Entry 7NJV (electron microscopy, 2.90 A resolution); this record covers chains a and d of the 12 polymer chains in the assembly.

Chain a:
Protein: ATP synthase subunit a
Organism: Mycolicibacterium smegmatis (strain ATCC 700084 / mc(2)155)
UniProt: A0R206 (A0R206_MYCS2); residues 1-252 here = UniProt positions 1-252
Sequence (252 residues; each row starts with the number of its first residue):
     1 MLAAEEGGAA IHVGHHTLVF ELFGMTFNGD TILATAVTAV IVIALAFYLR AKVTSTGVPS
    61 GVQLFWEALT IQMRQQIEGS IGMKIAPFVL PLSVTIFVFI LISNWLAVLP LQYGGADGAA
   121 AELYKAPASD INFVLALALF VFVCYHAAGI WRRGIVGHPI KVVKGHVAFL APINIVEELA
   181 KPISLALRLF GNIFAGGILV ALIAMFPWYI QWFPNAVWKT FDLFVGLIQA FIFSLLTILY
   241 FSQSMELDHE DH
Not modelled in the structure: 1-9, 248-252
Reported in the primary citation:
  - catalytic residues: His12, His15, His16, Asp30, Asn104, Gln112, Asp117, Glu122, Lys125, His146, Arg153, Lys161, His166, Asn174, Glu177, Glu178, Lys181, Ser184, Lys219, Asp222, Gln229, Tyr240 (proposed by the authors, not directly observed)

Chain d:
Protein: ATP synthase subunit b-delta
Organism: Mycolicibacterium smegmatis (strain ATCC 700084 / mc(2)155)
UniProt: A0R203 (ATPFD_MYCS2); numbering as in UniProt (aligned over 1-445)
Sequence (445 residues; numbered 1 to 445; the number before each row is that of its first residue):
     1 MSIFIGQLIG FAVIAFIIVK WVVPPVRTLM RNQQEAVRAA LAESAEAAKK LADADAMHAK
    61 ALADAKAESE KVTEEAKQDS ERIAAQLSEQ AGSEAERIKA QGAQQIQLMR QQLIRQLRTG
   121 LGAEAVNKAA EIVRAHVADP QAQSATVDRF LSELEQMAPS SVVIDTAATS RLRAASRQSL
   181 AALVEKFDSV AGGLDADGLT NLADELASVA KLLLSETALN KHLAEPTDDS APKVRLLERL
   241 LSDKVSATTL DLLRTAVSNR WSTESNLIDA VEHTARLALL KRAEIAGEVD EVEEQLFRFG
   301 RVLDAEPRLS ALLSDYTTPA EGRVALLDKA LTGRPGVNQT AAALLSQTVG LLRGERADEA
   361 VIDLAELAVS RRGEVVAHVS AAAELSDAQR TRLTEVLSRI YGRPVSVQLH VDPELLGGLS
   421 ITVGDEVIDG SIASRLAAAQ TGLPD
Not modelled in the structure: 62-445

How chain a and chain d interact:
Residue-residue contacts (36):
  Gly57(a) - Val37(d)
  Gly57(a) - Leu41(d)
  Val58(a) - Arg38(d)
  Pro59(a) - Gln34(d)  hydrogen bond (backbone-side chain)
  Pro59(a) - Val37(d)
  Gly61(a) - Met30(d)
  Leu64(a) - Gln33(d)
  Leu64(a) - Gln34(d)
  Val108(a) - Phe11(d)
  Pro110(a) - Gln7(d)
  Pro110(a) - Phe11(d)  hydrophobic
  Leu111(a) - Gln7(d)
  Gln112(a) - Phe4(d)
  Gln112(a) - Gln7(d)  hydrogen bond (backbone-side chain)
  Tyr113(a) - Ile3(d)
  Gly114(a) - Met1(d)
  Gly114(a) - Ile3(d)
  Ala204(a) - Ile3(d)
  Trp208(a) - Ser2(d)
  Trp208(a) - Ile5(d)  hydrophobic
  Trp208(a) - Gly6(d)
  Trp208(a) - Ile9(d)  hydrophobic
  Gln211(a) - Ser2(d)
  Gln211(a) - Ile3(d)  hydrogen bond (side chain-backbone)
  Gln211(a) - Gln7(d)
  Trp212(a) - Gly6(d)
  Trp212(a) - Ile9(d)  hydrophobic
  Trp212(a) - Gly10(d)
  Trp212(a) - Val13(d)  hydrophobic
  Asn215(a) - Gly10(d)
  Ala216(a) - Gly10(d)
  Ala216(a) - Val13(d)  hydrophobic
  Ala216(a) - Ile14(d)
  Lys219(a) - Ile14(d)
  Thr220(a) - Ile14(d)
  Leu223(a) - Ile18(d)  hydrophobic
Interface residues without a listed pair, chain a (27 interface residues in all): Ser55, Thr56, Ser60, Leu109, Gly118, Ala119, Ala120
Interface residues without a listed pair, chain d (21 interface residues in all): Leu8, Ile17

Overview:
The interface between chain a and chain d involves 27 residues on one side and 21 on the other, with 3
hydrogen bonds. Polar pairs include Pro59(a)-Gln34(d), Gln112(a)-Gln7(d) and Gln211(a)-Ile3(d). The paper
reports catalytic residues His12(a), His15(a) and His16(a) among others.
Chain a is ATP synthase subunit a and chain d is ATP synthase subunit b-delta, both from Mycolicibacterium
smegmatis (strain ATCC 700084 / mc(2)155); the structure, Mycobacterium smegmatis ATP synthase Fo combined
class 2, was determined by electron microscopy, deposited together with 7NJK, 7NJL, 7NJM, 7NJN, 7NJO, 7NJP and
20 further entries.
